PDB entry 8TEW | electron microscopy, 3.02 A resolution | chains I and W of the 27 polymer chains in the assembly

[Chain I]
Protein: Major capsid protein
Source organism: Human herpesvirus 5 strain AD169
Reference sequence: P16729 (MCP_HCMVA); residues 1-1370 here = UniProt positions 1-1370
Amino-acid sequence (1370 residues; each row starts with the number of its first residue):
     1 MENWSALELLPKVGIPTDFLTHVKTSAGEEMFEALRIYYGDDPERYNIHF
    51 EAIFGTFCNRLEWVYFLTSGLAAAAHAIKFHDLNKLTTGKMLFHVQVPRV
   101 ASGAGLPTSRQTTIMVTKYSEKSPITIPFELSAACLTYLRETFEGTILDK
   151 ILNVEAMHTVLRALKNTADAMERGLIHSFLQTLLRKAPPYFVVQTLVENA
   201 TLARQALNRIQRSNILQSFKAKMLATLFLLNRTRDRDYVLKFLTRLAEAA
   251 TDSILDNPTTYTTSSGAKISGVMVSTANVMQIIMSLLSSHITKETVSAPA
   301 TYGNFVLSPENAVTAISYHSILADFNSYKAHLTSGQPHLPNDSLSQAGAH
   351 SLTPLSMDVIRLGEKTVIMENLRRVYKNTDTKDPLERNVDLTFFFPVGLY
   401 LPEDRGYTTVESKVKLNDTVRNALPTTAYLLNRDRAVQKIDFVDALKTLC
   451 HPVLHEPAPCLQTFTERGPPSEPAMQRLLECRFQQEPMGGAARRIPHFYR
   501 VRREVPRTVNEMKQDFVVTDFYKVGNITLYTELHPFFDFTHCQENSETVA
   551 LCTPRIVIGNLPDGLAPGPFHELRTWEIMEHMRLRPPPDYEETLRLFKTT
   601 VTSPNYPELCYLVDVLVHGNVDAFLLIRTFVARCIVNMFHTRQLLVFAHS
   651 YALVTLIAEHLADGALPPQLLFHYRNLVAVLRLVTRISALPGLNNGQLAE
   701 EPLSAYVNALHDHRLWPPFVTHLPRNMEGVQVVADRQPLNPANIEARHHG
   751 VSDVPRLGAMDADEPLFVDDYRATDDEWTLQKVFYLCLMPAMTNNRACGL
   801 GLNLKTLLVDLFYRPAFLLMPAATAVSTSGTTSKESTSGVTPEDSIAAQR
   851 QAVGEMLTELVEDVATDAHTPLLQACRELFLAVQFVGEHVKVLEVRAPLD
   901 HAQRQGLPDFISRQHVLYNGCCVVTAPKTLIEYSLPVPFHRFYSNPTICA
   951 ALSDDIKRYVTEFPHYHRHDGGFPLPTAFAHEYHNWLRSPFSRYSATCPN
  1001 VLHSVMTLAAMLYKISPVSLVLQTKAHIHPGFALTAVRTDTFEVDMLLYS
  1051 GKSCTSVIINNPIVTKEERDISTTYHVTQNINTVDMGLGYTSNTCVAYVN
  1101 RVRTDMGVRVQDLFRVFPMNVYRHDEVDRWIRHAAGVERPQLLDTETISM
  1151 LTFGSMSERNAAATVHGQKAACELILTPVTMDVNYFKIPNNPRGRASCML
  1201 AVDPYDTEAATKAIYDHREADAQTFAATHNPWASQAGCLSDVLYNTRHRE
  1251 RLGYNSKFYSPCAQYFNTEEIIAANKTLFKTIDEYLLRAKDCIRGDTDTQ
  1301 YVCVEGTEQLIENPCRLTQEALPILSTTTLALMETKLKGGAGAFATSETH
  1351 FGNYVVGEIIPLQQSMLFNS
Not modelled in the structure: 825-844
Disulfide bonds: Cys1292-Cys1303

[Chain W]
Protein: Triplex capsid protein 1
Source organism: Human herpesvirus 5 strain AD169
Reference sequence: P16783 (TRX1_HCMVA); residues 1-290 here = UniProt positions 1-290
Amino-acid sequence (290 residues; numbered 1 to 290; the number before each row is that of its first residue):
     1 MDARAVAKRPRDPADEDNELVTALKAKREVNTISVRYLYHADHQALTARF
    51 FVPEGLVEFEAQPGALLIRMETGCDSPRHLYISLYLLGIRASNVSASTRC
   101 LLESVYTASAARAALQWLDLGPHLLHRRLETLGCVKTVSLGITSLLTCVM
   151 RGYLYNTLKTEVFALMIPKDMYLTWEETRGRLQYVYLIIVYDYDGPETRP
   201 GIYVLTSSIAHWQTLVDVARGKFARERCSFVNRRITRPRQIPLCTGVIQK
   251 LGWCLADDIHTSFLVHKELKLSVVRLDNFSVELGDFREFV

[Chain I / chain W interface]
Contacting residue pairs - 41 pairs, chain I then chain W:
  Leu139(I) - Glu19(W)
  Arg140(I) - Glu19(W)  salt bridge
  Met157(I) - Lys27(W)
  Val160(I) - Leu20(W)  hydrophobic
  Val160(I) - Ala23(W)  hydrophobic
  Leu161(I) - Lys27(W)
  Leu164(I) - Leu24(W)  hydrophobic
  Leu164(I) - Asn31(W)
  Lys165(I) - Glu29(W)  salt bridge
  Thr167(I) - Ile33(W)
  Ala168(I) - Asn31(W)
  Pro1062(I) - Thr32(W)
  Pro1062(I) - Ser34(W)  hydrogen bond (backbone-backbone)
  Ile1063(I) - Tyr39(W)  hydrophobic
  Val1064(I) - Ile33(W)  hydrophobic
  Val1064(I) - Ser34(W)
  Val1064(I) - Leu38(W)
  Val1064(I) - Tyr39(W)  hydrogen bond (backbone-backbone)
  Thr1065(I) - Tyr39(W)
  Thr1065(I) - His40(W)
  Lys1066(I) - Tyr39(W)  hydrogen bond (backbone-backbone)
  Lys1066(I) - His40(W)
  Tyr1075(I) - Glu19(W)  hydrogen bond
  Tyr1075(I) - Leu38(W)  hydrophobic
  Asp1144(I) - Leu120(W)
  Thr1145(I) - Thr72(W)
  Thr1145(I) - Gly73(W)  hydrogen bond (side chain-backbone)
  Thr1145(I) - Trp117(W)  hydrogen bond (backbone-side chain)
  Thr1145(I) - Leu120(W)
  Glu1146(I) - Cys74(W)
  Ile1148(I) - Gln116(W)
  Ile1148(I) - Trp117(W)
  Ile1148(I) - Leu120(W)  hydrophobic
  Ser1149(I) - Cys74(W)
  Ser1149(I) - Ser76(W)  hydrogen bond
  Ser1149(I) - Trp117(W)
  Thr1152(I) - Ser109(W)
  Thr1152(I) - Ala113(W)
  Phe1153(I) - Trp117(W)  hydrophobic
  Val1304(I) - Ile142(W)  hydrophobic
  Glu1305(I) - Ile142(W)
Other interface residues (no listed pair), chain I (28 interface residues in all): Phe129, Leu136, Asn1061, Val1077
Other interface residues (no listed pair), chain W (28 interface residues in all): Ala26, Tyr37, Ala41, Pro77, Leu80

[Overview]
The chain I/chain W interface involves 28 residues from each chain, with 7 hydrogen bonds and 2 salt bridges.
Polar pairs include Arg140(I)-Glu19(W), Lys165(I)-Glu29(W) and Tyr1075(I)-Glu19(W).
Here chain I is Major capsid protein and chain W is Triplex capsid protein 1, both from Human herpesvirus 5
strain AD169. Entry 8TEW (Human cytomegalovirus penton vertex, CVSC-bound configuration) was determined by
electron microscopy together with 8TEP, 8TES, 8TET and 8TEU from the same study.
